PDB entry 7RDY | electron microscopy, 3.10 A resolution | chains D and T of the 8 polymer chains in the assembly

== Chain D ==
Molecule: Non-structural protein 8
Organism: Severe acute respiratory syndrome coronavirus 2
UniProt: P0DTD1 (R1AB_SARS2); residues 1-198 here correspond to UniProt positions 3943-4140 (UniProt number = residue number + 3942)
Amino-acid sequence (199 residues; row label = number of the first residue in the row; numbering starts at 0):
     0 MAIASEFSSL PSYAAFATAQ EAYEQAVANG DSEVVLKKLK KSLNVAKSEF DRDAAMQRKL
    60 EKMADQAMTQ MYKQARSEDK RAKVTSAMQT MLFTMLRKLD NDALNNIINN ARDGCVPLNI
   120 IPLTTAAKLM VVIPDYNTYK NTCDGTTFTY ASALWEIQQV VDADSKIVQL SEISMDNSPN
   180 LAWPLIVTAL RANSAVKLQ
Disordered / not traced: 0-6, 192-198
Construct notes: initiating methionine (0)
Ligand contacts: chapso (1N7): Ala63, Ala66, Met67, Met70
Curated features (UniProtKB/Swiss-Prot):
  - site: Gln198 (Cleavage)

== Chain T ==
Molecule: Template RNA
Sequence (55 nucleotides; each row starts with the number of its first residue):
     1 CUAUCCCCAU GUGAUUUUAA UAGCUUCUUA GGAGAAUGAC GUAGCAUGCU ACGCG
Disordered / not traced: 1-5, 13-17, 55

== Chain D / chain T interface ==
Pairs across the interface - 5 pairs, chain D then chain T:
  Lys40(D) - G41(T)  phosphate contact
  Asn43(D) - A39(T)  phosphate contact
  Asn43(D) - C40(T)  phosphate contact
  Lys61(D) - U29(T)  phosphate contact
  Gln65(D) - U29(T)  sugar contact
Interface residues without a listed pair, chain D (5 interface residues in all): Ser47
Interface residues without a listed pair, chain T (5 interface residues in all): A30

== Overview ==
The chain D/chain T interface involves 5 residues from each chain. Bound to chain D: chapso.
Here chain D is Non-structural protein 8 (Severe acute respiratory syndrome coronavirus 2) and chain T is
Template RNA. Entry 7RDY (SARS-CoV-2 replication-transcription complex bound to nsp13 helicase - nsp13(2)-RTC
- engaged class) was determined by electron microscopy, deposited together with 7RDX, 7RDZ, 7RE0, 7RE1, 7RE2
and 7RE3.
